7O5G - chains A and P; structure by X-ray diffraction, 1.80 A resolution.

# Chain A
Name: 14-3-3 protein sigma
From: Homo sapiens
UniProt: P31947 (1433S_HUMAN); residue numbers follow UniProt; this construct covers 1-231
Sequence (236 residues; numbered -4 to 231; the number before each row is that of its first residue; numbers below 1 keep their minus sign (Gly-4 is residue -4)):
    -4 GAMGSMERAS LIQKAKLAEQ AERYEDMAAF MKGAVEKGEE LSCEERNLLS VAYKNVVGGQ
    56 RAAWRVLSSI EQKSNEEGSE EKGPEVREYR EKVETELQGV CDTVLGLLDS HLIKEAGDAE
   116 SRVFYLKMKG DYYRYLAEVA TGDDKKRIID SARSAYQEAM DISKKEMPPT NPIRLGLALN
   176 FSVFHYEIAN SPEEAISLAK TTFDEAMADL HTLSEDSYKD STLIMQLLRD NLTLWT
Unresolved in the structure: -4 to -3, 71-77
Covalently attached groups: compound V3B linked to Lys122
Modified residues: Cys38 (S-hydroxycysteine; CSO)
Differences from the reference sequence: expression tag (-4 to 0)
Metal / ion sites: Mg2+ near Glu2 (its only coordinating residue here)
Ligand contacts: V3B (4-(4-methanoylphenyl)carbonyl-N,N-dimethyl-piperazine-1-carboxamide): Pro167, Ile168, Gly171, Leu218, Ile219
Reported in the primary citation:
  - binding site for V3B: Lys122

# Chain P
Name: Transcription factor p65
UniProt: Q04206 (TF65_HUMAN); numbering as in UniProt (aligned over 39-51)
Sequence (13 residues; row label = number of the first residue in the row):
    39 EGRSAGSIPG RRS
Unresolved in the structure: 39-42
Modified residues: Ser45 (phosphoserine; SEP)
Differences from the reference sequence: variant Arg49 (Glu in Q04206)
Reported in the primary citation:
  - post-translational modification sites: Ser45

# How chain A and chain P interact
Residue-residue contacts - 28 pairs, chain A then chain P:
  Glu14(A) with Arg50(P); Ser51(P), hydrogen bond (side chain-backbone)
  Tyr19(A) with Arg49(P)
  Asn42(A) with Ser51(P)
  Leu43(A) with Ser51(P)
  Val46(A) with Gly48(P); Arg49(P); Ser51(P)
  Lys49(A) with Pro47(P); Gly48(P)
  Asn50(A) with Arg49(P), hydrogen bond (side chain-backbone)
  Arg56(A) with Ser45(P)
  Lys122(A) with Ile46(P)
  Arg129(A) with Ser45(P)
  Tyr130(A) with Ser45(P)
  Gly171(A) with Ile46(P)
  Leu174(A) with Gly44(P); Ser45(P); Ile46(P)
  Asn175(A) with Ser45(P); Ile46(P), hydrogen bond (side chain-backbone)
  Val178(A) with Gly44(P)
  Glu182(A) with Ala43(P)
  Leu222(A) with Pro47(P)
  Asn226(A) with Ala43(P); Gly44(P), hydrogen bond (side chain-backbone)
  Leu229(A) with Ala43(P)
  Trp230(A) with Ala43(P), hydrophobic
Interface residues without a listed pair, chain A (22 interface residues in all): Ser45, Ile219

# Overview
22 residues of chain A and 9 residues of chain P are in contact; the contacts include 4 hydrogen bonds. Among
the polar pairs are Glu14(A)-Ser51(P), Asn50(A)-Arg49(P) and Asn175(A)-Ile46(P). Ligands of chain P: compound
V3B. Compound V3B is covalently linked to Lys122(A). The paper reports a binding site for V3B at Lys122(A); a
modification site at Ser45(P).
Here chain A is 14-3-3 protein sigma (Homo sapiens) and chain P is Transcription factor p65. Entry 7O5G
(14-3-3 sigma with RelA/p65 binding site pS45 and covalently bound TCF521-164) was determined by X-ray
diffraction, deposited together with 7BI3, 7BIQ, 7BIW, 7BIY, 7BJB, 7BJF and 54 further entries.
